Entry 9FP0 (electron microscopy, 3.37 A resolution); this record covers chains A and V of the 13 polymer chains in the assembly.

Chain A:
Protein: Cellulose synthase catalytic subunit [UDP-forming]
Organism: Escherichia coli
Notes: EC 2.4.1.12; engineered mutation(s): C-terminal HA-FLAG tag
Sequence (908 residues; row label = number of the first residue in the row):
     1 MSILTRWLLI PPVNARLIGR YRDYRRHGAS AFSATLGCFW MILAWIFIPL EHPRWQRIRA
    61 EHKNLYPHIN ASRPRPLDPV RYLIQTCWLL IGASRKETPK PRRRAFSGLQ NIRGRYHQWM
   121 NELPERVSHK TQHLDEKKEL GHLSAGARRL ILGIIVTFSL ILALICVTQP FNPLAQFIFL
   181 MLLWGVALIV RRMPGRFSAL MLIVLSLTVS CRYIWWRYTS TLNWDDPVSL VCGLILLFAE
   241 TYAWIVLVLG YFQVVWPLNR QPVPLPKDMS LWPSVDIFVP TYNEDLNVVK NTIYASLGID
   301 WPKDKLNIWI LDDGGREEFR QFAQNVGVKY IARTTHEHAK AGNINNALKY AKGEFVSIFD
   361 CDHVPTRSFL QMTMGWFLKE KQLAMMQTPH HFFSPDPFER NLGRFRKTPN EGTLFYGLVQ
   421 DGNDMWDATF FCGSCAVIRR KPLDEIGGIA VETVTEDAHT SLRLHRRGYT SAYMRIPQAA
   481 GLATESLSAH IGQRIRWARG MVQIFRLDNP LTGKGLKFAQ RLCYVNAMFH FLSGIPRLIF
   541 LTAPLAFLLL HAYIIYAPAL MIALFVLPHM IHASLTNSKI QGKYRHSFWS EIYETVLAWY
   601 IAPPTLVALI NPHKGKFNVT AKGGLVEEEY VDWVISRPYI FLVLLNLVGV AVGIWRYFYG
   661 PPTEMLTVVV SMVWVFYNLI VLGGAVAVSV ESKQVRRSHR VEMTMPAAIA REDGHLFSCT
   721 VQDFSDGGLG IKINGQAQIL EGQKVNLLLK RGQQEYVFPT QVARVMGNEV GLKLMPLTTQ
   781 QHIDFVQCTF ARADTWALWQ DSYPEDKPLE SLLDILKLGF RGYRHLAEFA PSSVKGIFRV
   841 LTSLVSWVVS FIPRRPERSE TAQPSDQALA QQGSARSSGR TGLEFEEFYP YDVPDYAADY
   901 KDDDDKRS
Not modelled in the structure: 95-104, 137-139, 391-413, 610-634, 795-808, 856-908

Chain V:
Protein: Protein YhjR
Organism: Escherichia coli
Notes: engineered mutation(s): N-terminal His-tag
Sequence (77 residues; row label = number of the first residue in the row; numbers below 1 keep their minus sign (Met-14 is residue -14)):
   -14 MGSSHHHHHH HHAAGSNNNE PDTLPDPAIG YIFQNDIVAL KQAFSLPDID YADISQREQL
    46 AAALKRWPLL AEFAQQK
Not modelled in the structure: -14 to 20, 61-62

Chain A / chain V interface:
Residue-residue contacts (33; chain A residue first):
  Gln261(A) - Ser30(V)  hydrogen bond
  Pro262(A) - Leu31(V)  hydrophobic
  Pro262(A) - Ile34(V)
  Pro264(A) - Asp33(V)
  Pro264(A) - Ile34(V)  hydrophobic
  Lys267(A) - Asp35(V)
  Met269(A) - Arg42(V)  hydrogen bond
  Trp272(A) - Ala37(V)  hydrophobic
  Trp272(A) - Ile39(V)  hydrophobic
  Asp300(A) - Tyr36(V)  hydrogen bond
  Asp300(A) - Ala37(V)
  Asp300(A) - Asp38(V)
  Asp300(A) - Ile39(V)  hydrogen bond (side chain-backbone)
  Trp301(A) - Ile39(V)
  Pro302(A) - Ile39(V)
  Lys303(A) - Glu43(V)  salt bridge
  Arg367(A) - Asp21(V)  salt bridge
  Arg367(A) - Ile22(V)
  Arg367(A) - Tyr36(V)  hydrogen bond (backbone-side chain)
  Arg367(A) - Asp38(V)  salt bridge
  Ser368(A) - Leu25(V)
  Ser368(A) - Tyr36(V)
  Gln371(A) - Ala37(V)
  Met372(A) - Leu31(V)  hydrophobic
  Arg475(A) - Phe29(V)
  Pro477(A) - Phe29(V)
  Arg751(A) - Asp21(V)
  Gly752(A) - Asp21(V)
  Gln754(A) - Gln41(V)  hydrogen bond
  Arg792(A) - Asp21(V)  salt bridge
  Ala793(A) - Asp21(V)
  Ala793(A) - Ala24(V)  hydrophobic
  Ala793(A) - Leu25(V)
Also at the interface, not in a pair above, chain A (25 interface residues in all): Val263, Ile476, Tyr756, Gln780
Also at the interface, not in a pair above, chain V (19 interface residues in all): Ser40, Gln44

Summary:
Chain A and chain V form an interface of 25 and 19 residues respectively, with 6 hydrogen bonds and 4 salt
bridges. Polar pairs include Lys303(A)-Glu43(V), Arg367(A)-Asp21(V) and Arg367(A)-Asp38(V).
Chain A is Cellulose synthase catalytic subunit [UDP-forming] and chain V is Protein YhjR, both from
Escherichia coli; the structure, Cryo-EM structure of the 'crown'less Bcs macrocomplex for E. coli cellulose
secretion in non-saturating c-di-GMP (local), was determined by electron microscopy (same publication as 9FMV,
9FMZ, 9FNN, 9FO7 and 9FP2).
